Entry 8RHH (electron microscopy, 3.00 A resolution); this record covers chains K and t of the 6 polymer chains in the assembly.

Chain K (and t):
Name: Kinesin-1 heavy chain
Source organism: Homo sapiens
Notes: chain t of this document is another copy of the same molecule, construct and numbering; everything in this record applies to it too
UniProt: P33176 (KINH_HUMAN); numbering as in UniProt (aligned over 1-963)
Sequence (963 residues; numbered 1 to 963; the number before each row is that of its first residue):
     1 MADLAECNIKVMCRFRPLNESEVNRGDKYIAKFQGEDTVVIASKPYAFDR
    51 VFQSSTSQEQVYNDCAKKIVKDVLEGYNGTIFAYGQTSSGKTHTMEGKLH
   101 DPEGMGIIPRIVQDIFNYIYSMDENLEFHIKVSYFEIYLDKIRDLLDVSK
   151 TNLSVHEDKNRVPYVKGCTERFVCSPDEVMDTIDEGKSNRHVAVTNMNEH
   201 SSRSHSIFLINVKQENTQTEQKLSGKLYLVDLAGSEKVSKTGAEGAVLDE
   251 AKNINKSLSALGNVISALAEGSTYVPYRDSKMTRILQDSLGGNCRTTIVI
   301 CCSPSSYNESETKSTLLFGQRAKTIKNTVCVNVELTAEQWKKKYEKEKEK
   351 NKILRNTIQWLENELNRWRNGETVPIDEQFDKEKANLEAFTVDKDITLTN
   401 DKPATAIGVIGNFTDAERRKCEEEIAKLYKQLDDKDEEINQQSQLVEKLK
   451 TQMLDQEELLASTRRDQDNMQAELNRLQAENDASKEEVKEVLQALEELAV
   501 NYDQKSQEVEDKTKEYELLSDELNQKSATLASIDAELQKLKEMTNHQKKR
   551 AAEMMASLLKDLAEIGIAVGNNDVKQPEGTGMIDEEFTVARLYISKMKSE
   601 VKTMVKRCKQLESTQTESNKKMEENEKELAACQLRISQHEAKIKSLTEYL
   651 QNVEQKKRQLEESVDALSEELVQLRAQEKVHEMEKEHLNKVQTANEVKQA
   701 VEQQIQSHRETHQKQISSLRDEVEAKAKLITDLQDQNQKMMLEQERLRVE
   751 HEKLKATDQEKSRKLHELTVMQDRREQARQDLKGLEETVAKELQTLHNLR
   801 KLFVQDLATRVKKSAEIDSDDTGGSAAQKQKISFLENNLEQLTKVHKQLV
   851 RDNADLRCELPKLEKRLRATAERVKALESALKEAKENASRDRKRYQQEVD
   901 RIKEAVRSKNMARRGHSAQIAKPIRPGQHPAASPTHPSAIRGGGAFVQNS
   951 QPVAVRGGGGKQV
Disordered / not traced: 1-2, 347-963 (chain t: 1-917, 927-963)
Metal / ion sites: Mg2+: Thr-92, Ser-202 (together with AMP-PNP)
Residues lining bound ligands: AMP-PNP (ANP; phosphoaminophosphonic acid-adenylate ester): Arg-14, Arg-16, Pro-17, Gln-86, Thr-87, Ser-88, Ser-89, Gly-90, Lys-91, Thr-92, His-93, Asn-198, Glu-199, Ser-201, Ser-202, Leu-232, Ala-233, Gly-234

Interface between chain K and chain t:
Pairs across the interface - 19 pairs, chain K then chain t:
  Phe-116(K) / Ile-920(t)  hydrophobic
  Ile-119(K) / Ala-918(t)
  Ile-119(K) / Ile-920(t)  hydrophobic
  Tyr-120(K) / Ala-918(t)
  Asp-123(K) / Ala-918(t)
  Glu-124(K) / Ala-918(t)
  Leu-126(K) / Ala-918(t)
  Leu-126(K) / Gln-919(t)
  Glu-127(K) / Gln-919(t)
  Phe-128(K) / Ala-918(t)  hydrophobic
  Phe-128(K) / Gln-919(t)  hydrogen bond (backbone-backbone)
  Phe-128(K) / Ile-920(t)
  Phe-128(K) / Ala-921(t)  hydrogen bond (backbone-backbone)
  His-129(K) / Ala-921(t)
  Phe-172(K) / Lys-922(t)
  Phe-172(K) / Pro-923(t)
  Val-173(K) / Ile-920(t)
  Cys-174(K) / Ile-920(t)
  Cys-174(K) / Lys-922(t)
Also at the interface, not in a pair above, chain K (15 interface residues in all): Met-122, Ile-130, Glu-178
The authors on this interface:
  - residue pairs: Tyr-120(K)/Ile-920(t) (hydrophobic contact), Ile-130(K)/Ile-920(t) (hydrophobic contact), Cys-174(K)/Ile-920(t) (hydrophobic contact)

Overview:
The interface between chain K and chain t involves 15 residues on one side and 6 on the other; the contacts
include 2 hydrogen bonds. The backbones hydrogen-bond at Phe-128(K)/Gln-919(t) and Phe-128(K)/Ala-921(t). The
authors report hydrophobic contacts between Tyr-120(K) and Ile-920(t), Ile-130(K) and Ile-920(t) and
Cys-174(K) and Ile-920(t).
Chain K and chain t are both Kinesin-1 heavy chain (Homo sapiens); the structure, Microtubule-associated
kinesin-1 tail complex bound to AMPPNP, two-headed state, was determined by electron microscopy (same
publication as 8RHB, 8RIK and 8RIZ).
